Entry 8Y0D (X-ray diffraction, 3.92 A resolution); this record covers chains B and A of the 3 polymer chains in the assembly.

Chain B:
Molecule: 74-nt RNA strand
Sequence (74 nucleotides; each row starts with the number of its first residue):
     1 GGUCUGCUAU UUAACUUUAC GUUUUAGUAC UCUGGAAACA GAAUCUACUA AAACAAGGCA
    61 AAAUGCCGUG UUUC
Unresolved in the structure: 74

Chain A:
Protein: CRISPR-associated endonuclease Cas9
Organism: Staphylococcus aureus
Notes: EC 3.1.-.-
UniProtKB: J7RUA5 (CAS9_STAAU); numbering as in UniProt (aligned over 1-1053)
Amino-acid sequence (1053 residues; each row starts with the number of its first residue):
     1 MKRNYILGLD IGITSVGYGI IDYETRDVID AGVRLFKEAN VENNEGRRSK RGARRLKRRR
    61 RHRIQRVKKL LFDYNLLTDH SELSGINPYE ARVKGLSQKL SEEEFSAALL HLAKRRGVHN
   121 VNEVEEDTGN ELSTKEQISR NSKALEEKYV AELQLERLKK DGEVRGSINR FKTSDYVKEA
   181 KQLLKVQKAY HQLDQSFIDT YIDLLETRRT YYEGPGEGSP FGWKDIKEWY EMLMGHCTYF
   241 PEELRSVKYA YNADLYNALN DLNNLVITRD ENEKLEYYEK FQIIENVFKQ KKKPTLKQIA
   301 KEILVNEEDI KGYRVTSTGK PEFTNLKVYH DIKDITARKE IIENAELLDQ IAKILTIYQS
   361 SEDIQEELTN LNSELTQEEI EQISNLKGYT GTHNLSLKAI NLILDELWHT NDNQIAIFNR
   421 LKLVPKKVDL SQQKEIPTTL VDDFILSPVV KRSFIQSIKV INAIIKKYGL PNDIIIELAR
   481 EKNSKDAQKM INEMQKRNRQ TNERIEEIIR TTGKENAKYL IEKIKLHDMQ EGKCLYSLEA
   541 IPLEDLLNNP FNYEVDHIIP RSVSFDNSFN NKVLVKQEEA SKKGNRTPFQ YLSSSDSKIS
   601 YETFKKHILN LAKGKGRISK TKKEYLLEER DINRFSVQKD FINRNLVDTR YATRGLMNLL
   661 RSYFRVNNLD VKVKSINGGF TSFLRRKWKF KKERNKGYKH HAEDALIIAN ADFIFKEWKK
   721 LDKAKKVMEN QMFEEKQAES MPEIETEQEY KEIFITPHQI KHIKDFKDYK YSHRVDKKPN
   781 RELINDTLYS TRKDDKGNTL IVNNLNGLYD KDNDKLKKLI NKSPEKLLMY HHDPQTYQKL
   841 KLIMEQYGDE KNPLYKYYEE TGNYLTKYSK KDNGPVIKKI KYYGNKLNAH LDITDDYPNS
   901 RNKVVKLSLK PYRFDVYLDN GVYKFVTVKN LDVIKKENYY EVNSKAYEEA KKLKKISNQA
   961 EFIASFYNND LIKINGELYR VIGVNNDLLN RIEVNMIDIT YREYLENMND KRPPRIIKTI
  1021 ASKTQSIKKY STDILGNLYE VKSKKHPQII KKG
Unresolved in the structure: 1-2, 427-437, 481-500, 649-651, 734-740, 1053
Sequence notes: conflict Ala580 (Asn in J7RUA5), Ala946 (Cys in J7RUA5)
UniProt features mapped onto this chain:
  - region (PAM substrate-binding): Tyr882 to Ala889, Asn985 to Glu993
  - active site: Asp10 (For RuvC-like nuclease domain), His557 (Proton acceptor for HNH nuclease domain)
  - binding site (Mg(2+)): Asp10, Glu477, Glu481, His701
  - binding site (RNA): Tyr789
  - mutagenesis: Asp10 (D10A: Target DNA not cleaved), Glu477 (E477A: Target DNA not cleaved), His557 (H557A: Target DNA not cleaved), His701 (H701A: Target DNA not cleaved), Asp704 (D704A: Target DNA not cleaved), Thr787 (T787A: 60% target DNA cleaved), Asn985 (N985A: 40% target DNA cleaved), Asn986 (N986A: 75% target DNA cleaved), Arg991 (R991A: 20% target DNA cleaved), Glu993 (E993A: 50% target DNA cleaved), Arg1015 (R1015A: 5% target DNA cleaved)

How chain B and chain A interact:
Pairs across the interface (155):
  U3(B) - Thr238(A)  sugar contact
  U3(B) - Tyr239(A)  hydrogen bond to the sugar
  U3(B) - Gln414(A)  hydrogen bond to the base
  C4(B) - Thr238(A)  phosphate contact
  C4(B) - Tyr256(A)  hydrogen bond to the sugar
  C4(B) - Asn257(A)  hydrogen bond to the sugar
  C4(B) - His393(A)  phosphate contact
  C4(B) - Asn394(A)  hydrogen bond to the phosphate
  C4(B) - Gln414(A)  hydrogen bond to the sugar
  U5(B) - Lys248(A)  salt bridge to the phosphate
  U5(B) - Asn257(A)  sugar contact
  U5(B) - Arg314(A)  hydrogen bond to the sugar
  U5(B) - His393(A)  salt bridge to the phosphate
  U5(B) - Asn394(A)  phosphate contact
  G6(B) - Lys248(A)  salt bridge to the phosphate
  G6(B) - Glu322(A)  sugar contact
  A13(B) - Val41(A)  phosphate contact
  A13(B) - Asn44(A)  hydrogen bond to the phosphate
  A14(B) - Arg48(A)  phosphate contact
  A14(B) - Phe221(A)  phosphate contact
  A14(B) - Trp223(A)  sugar contact
  C15(B) - Arg48(A)  phosphate contact
  C15(B) - Tyr211(A)  sugar contact
  C15(B) - Phe221(A)  phosphate contact
  U16(B) - Arg209(A)  hydrogen bond to the sugar
  U16(B) - Pro215(A)  phosphate contact
  U17(B) - Leu56(A)  base contact
  U17(B) - Arg116(A)  phosphate contact
  U17(B) - Arg208(A)  hydrogen bond to the sugar
  U17(B) - Arg209(A)  hydrogen bond to the phosphate
  U18(B) - Leu56(A)  phosphate contact
  U18(B) - Arg116(A)  salt bridge to the phosphate
  U18(B) - Gly117(A)  sugar contact
  U18(B) - Val118(A)  sugar contact
  U18(B) - Arg170(A)  sugar contact
  A19(B) - Arg115(A)  phosphate contact
  A19(B) - Gly117(A)  hydrogen bond to the phosphate
  A19(B) - Gly166(A)  hydrogen bond to the sugar
  A19(B) - Ser167(A)  sugar contact
  A19(B) - Asn169(A)  sugar contact
  A19(B) - Arg170(A)  sugar contact
  C20(B) - Arg165(A)  salt bridge to the phosphate
  C20(B) - Gly166(A)  hydrogen bond to the phosphate
  U22(B) - Leu788(A)  hydrogen bond to the sugar
  U22(B) - Asn804(A)  phosphate contact
  U22(B) - Lys879(A)  salt bridge to the phosphate
  U23(B) - Ser790(A)  phosphate contact
  U23(B) - Asn804(A)  phosphate contact
  U23(B) - Lys879(A)  salt bridge to the phosphate
  U23(B) - Lys881(A)  salt bridge to the phosphate
  U23(B) - Tyr897(A)  base contact
  U23(B) - Val904(A)  sugar contact
  U24(B) - Ser790(A)  phosphate contact
  U24(B) - Tyr897(A)  sugar contact
  U24(B) - Pro898(A)  hydrogen bond to the sugar
  U24(B) - Ser900(A)  phosphate contact
  U24(B) - Asn902(A)  phosphate contact
  U25(B) - Pro898(A)  sugar contact
  U25(B) - Asn899(A)  sugar contact
  U25(B) - Ser900(A)  phosphate contact
  U25(B) - Arg901(A)  salt bridge to the phosphate
  A26(B) - Arg901(A)  salt bridge to the phosphate
  C30(B) - Lys867(A)  sugar contact
  C30(B) - Tyr868(A)  hydrogen bond to the sugar
  C30(B) - Ser869(A)  hydrogen bond to the phosphate
  C30(B) - Asn873(A)  sugar contact
  U31(B) - Gln835(A)  hydrogen bond to the sugar
  U31(B) - Tyr868(A)  sugar contact
  U31(B) - Lys870(A)  phosphate contact
  C32(B) - Gln835(A)  sugar contact
  C45(B) - Arg792(A)  salt bridge to the phosphate
  C45(B) - Leu828(A)  hydrogen bond to the sugar
  C45(B) - Met829(A)  hydrogen bond to the sugar
  C45(B) - His832(A)  hydrogen bond to the sugar
  C45(B) - Asp833(A)  base contact
  C45(B) - Lys867(A)  hydrogen bond to the base
  C45(B) - Lys881(A)  phosphate contact
  U46(B) - Lys867(A)  hydrogen bond to the sugar
  U46(B) - Pro875(A)  sugar contact
  U46(B) - Lys879(A)  phosphate contact
  U46(B) - Ile880(A)  phosphate contact
  U46(B) - Lys881(A)  phosphate contact
  A47(B) - Pro875(A)  sugar contact
  A47(B) - Val876(A)  sugar contact
  A47(B) - Lys878(A)  hydrogen bond to the phosphate
  A47(B) - Lys879(A)  hydrogen bond to the phosphate
  C48(B) - Gly162(A)  hydrogen bond to the sugar
  C48(B) - Glu163(A)  phosphate contact
  U49(B) - Tyr89(A)  phosphate contact
  U49(B) - Glu163(A)  phosphate contact
  U49(B) - Val164(A)  hydrogen bond to the phosphate
  U49(B) - Arg165(A)  hydrogen bond to the phosphate
  A50(B) - Tyr89(A)  hydrogen bond to the phosphate
  A50(B) - His111(A)  salt bridge to the phosphate
  A50(B) - Arg115(A)  salt bridge to the phosphate
  A50(B) - Arg165(A)  salt bridge to the phosphate
  A51(B) - His111(A)  phosphate contact
  A51(B) - Lys114(A)  salt bridge to the phosphate
  A52(B) - Ile64(A)  phosphate contact
  A52(B) - Lys114(A)  salt bridge to the phosphate
  A53(B) - Asp896(A)  sugar contact
  A53(B) - Tyr897(A)  hydrogen bond to the base
  C54(B) - Lys906(A)  hydrogen bond to the sugar
  A55(B) - Asn780(A)  base contact
  A55(B) - Leu783(A)  base contact
  A55(B) - Lys906(A)  hydrogen bond to the sugar
  A55(B) - Lys935(A)  hydrogen bond to the base
  A56(B) - Ile893(A)  sugar contact
  A56(B) - Asp896(A)  phosphate contact
  A56(B) - Ile934(A)  base contact
  A56(B) - Lys935(A)  base contact
  G57(B) - Asp896(A)  phosphate contact
  G57(B) - Lys935(A)  base contact
  A62(B) - Lys69(A)  base contact
  U64(B) - Thr207(A)  base contact
  U64(B) - Arg208(A)  hydrogen bond to the base
  U64(B) - Arg209(A)  hydrogen bond to the base
  U64(B) - Glu213(A)  base contact
  G65(B) - His62(A)  phosphate contact
  G65(B) - Arg209(A)  salt bridge to the phosphate
  G65(B) - Gly216(A)  sugar contact
  C66(B) - Arg209(A)  salt bridge to the phosphate
  C66(B) - Pro215(A)  phosphate contact
  C66(B) - Gly216(A)  sugar contact
  C66(B) - Ser219(A)  phosphate contact
  C67(B) - Ser219(A)  phosphate contact
  C67(B) - Phe221(A)  phosphate contact
  G68(B) - Arg51(A)  phosphate contact
  G68(B) - Phe221(A)  phosphate contact
  G68(B) - Asn780(A)  phosphate contact
  G68(B) - Lys935(A)  hydrogen bond to the sugar
  U69(B) - Asn43(A)  sugar contact
  U69(B) - Asn780(A)  sugar contact
  U69(B) - Arg781(A)  sugar contact
  U69(B) - Glu782(A)  hydrogen bond to the phosphate
  U69(B) - Ile784(A)  base contact
  U69(B) - Asp786(A)  hydrogen bond to the base
  G70(B) - Asn40(A)  phosphate contact
  G70(B) - Asn43(A)  sugar contact
  G70(B) - Asn44(A)  hydrogen bond to the sugar
  G70(B) - Arg47(A)  sugar contact
  G70(B) - Asn780(A)  phosphate contact
  G70(B) - Arg781(A)  salt bridge to the phosphate
  G70(B) - Glu782(A)  phosphate contact
  U71(B) - Asn40(A)  hydrogen bond to the phosphate
  U71(B) - Lys451(A)  hydrogen bond to the sugar
  U71(B) - Arg781(A)  salt bridge to the phosphate
  U72(B) - Lys451(A)  sugar contact
  U72(B) - Arg452(A)  salt bridge to the phosphate
  U72(B) - Ile455(A)  sugar contact
  U72(B) - Lys778(A)  base contact
  U73(B) - Ile455(A)  phosphate contact
  U73(B) - Gln456(A)  hydrogen bond to the phosphate
  U73(B) - Lys459(A)  salt bridge to the phosphate
  U73(B) - Arg774(A)  salt bridge to the phosphate
Interface residues without a listed pair, chain B (46 interface residues in all): G2, U44
Interface residues without a listed pair, chain A (109 interface residues in all): Ala39, Lys50, Arg54, Arg55, Ile86, Asn87, Pro88, Thr210, Gly214, Pro220, Tyr249, Asn260, Val315, Leu395, Ile415, Thr787, Ile877, Leu891

Overview:
46 residues of chain B face 109 of chain A across their interface, with 43 hydrogen bonds and 23 salt bridges.
Polar pairs include U3(B)-Gln414(A), C45(B)-Lys867(A) and A53(B)-Tyr897(A).
Here chain B is a 74-nt RNA strand and chain A is CRISPR-associated endonuclease Cas9 (Staphylococcus aureus).
Entry 8Y0D (Crystal structure of SauCas9 in complex with sgRNA and 20nt ssDNA target) was determined by X-ray
diffraction together with 8Y04, 8Y05, 8Y06, 8Y07, 8Y08, 8Y09 and 3 further entries from the same study.
